Entry 9IP4 (electron microscopy, 2.84 A resolution); this record covers chains A and C of the 5 polymer chains in the assembly.

# Chain A
Molecule: RNA-directed RNA polymerase L, Maltose/maltodextrin-binding periplasmic protein
Source organism: Marburg virus - Musoke, Kenya, 1980
Notes: EC 2.7.7.48, 3.6.1.-, 2.7.7.88, 2.1.1.375
Reference sequence: chimeric construct of P31352, P0AEX9: residues 1-1425 from P31352 (L_MABVM) positions 1-1425 (same numbers); residues 1479-1842 from P0AEX9 (MALE_ECOLI) positions 29-392 (UniProt number = residue number - 1450)
Sequence (1851 residues; numbered 1 to 1851; the number before each row is that of its first residue):
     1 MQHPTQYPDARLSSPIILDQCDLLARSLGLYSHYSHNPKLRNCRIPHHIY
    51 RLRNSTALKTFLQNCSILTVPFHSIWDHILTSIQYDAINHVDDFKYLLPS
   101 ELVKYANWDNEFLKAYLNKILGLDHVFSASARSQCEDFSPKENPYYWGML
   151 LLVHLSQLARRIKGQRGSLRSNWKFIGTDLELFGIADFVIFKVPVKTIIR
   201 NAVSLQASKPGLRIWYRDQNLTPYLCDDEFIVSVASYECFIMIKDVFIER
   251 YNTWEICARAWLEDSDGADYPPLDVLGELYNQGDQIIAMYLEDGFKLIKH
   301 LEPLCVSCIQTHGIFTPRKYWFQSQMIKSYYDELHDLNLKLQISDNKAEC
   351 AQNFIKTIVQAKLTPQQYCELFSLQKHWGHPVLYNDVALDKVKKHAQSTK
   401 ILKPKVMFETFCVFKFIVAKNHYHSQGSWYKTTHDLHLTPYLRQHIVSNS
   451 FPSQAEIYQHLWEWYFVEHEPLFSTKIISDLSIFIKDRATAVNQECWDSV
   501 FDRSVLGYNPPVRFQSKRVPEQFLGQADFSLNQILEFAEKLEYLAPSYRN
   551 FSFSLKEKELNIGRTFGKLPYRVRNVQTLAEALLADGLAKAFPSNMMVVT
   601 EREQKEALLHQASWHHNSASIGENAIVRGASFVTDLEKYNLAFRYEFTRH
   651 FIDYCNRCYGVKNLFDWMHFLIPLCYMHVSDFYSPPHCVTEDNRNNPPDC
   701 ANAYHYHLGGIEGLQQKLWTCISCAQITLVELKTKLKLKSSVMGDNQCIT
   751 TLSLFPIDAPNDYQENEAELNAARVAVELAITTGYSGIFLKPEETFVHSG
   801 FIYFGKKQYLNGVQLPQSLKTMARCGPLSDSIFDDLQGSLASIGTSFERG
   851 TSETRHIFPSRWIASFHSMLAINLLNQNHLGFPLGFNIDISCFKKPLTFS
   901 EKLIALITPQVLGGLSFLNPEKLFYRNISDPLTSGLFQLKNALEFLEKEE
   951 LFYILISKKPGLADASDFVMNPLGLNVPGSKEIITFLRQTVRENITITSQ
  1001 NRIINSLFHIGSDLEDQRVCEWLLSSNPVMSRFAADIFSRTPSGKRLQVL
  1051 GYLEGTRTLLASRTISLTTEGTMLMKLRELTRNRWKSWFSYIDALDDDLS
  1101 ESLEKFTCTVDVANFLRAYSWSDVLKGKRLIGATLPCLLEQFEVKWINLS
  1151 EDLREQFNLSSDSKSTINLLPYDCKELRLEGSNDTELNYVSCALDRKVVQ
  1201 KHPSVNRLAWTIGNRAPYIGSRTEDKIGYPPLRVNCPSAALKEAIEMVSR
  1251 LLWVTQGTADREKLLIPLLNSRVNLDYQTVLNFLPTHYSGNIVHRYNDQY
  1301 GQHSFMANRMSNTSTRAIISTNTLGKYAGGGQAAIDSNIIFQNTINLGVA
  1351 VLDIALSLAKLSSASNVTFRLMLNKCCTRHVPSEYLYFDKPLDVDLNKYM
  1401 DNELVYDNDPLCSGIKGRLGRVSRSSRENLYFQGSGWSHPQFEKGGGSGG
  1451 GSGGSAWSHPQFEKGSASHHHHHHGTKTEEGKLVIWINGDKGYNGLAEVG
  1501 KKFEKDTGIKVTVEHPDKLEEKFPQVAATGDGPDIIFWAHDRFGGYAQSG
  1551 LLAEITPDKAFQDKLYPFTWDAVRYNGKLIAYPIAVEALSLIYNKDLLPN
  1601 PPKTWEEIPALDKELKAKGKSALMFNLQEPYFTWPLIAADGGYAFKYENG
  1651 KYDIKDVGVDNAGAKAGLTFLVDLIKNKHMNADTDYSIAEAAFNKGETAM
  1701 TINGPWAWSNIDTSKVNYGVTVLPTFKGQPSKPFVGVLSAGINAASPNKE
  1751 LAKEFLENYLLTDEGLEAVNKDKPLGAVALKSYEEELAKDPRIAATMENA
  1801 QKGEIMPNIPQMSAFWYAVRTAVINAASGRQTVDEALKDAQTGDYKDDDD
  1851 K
Disordered / not traced: 1-3, 617-622, 1063-1070, 1162-1186, 1222-1229, 1329-1330, 1417-1851
Sequence notes: conflict Ala489 (Leu in P31352), Gly979 (Arg in P31352); linker (1426-1478); expression tag (1843-1851)
Ion coordination: Zn2+: Cys1108, Cys1376, Cys1377
From the paper describing this entry:
  - catalytic residues: Asp635, Gly744, Asp745, Asn746 (proposed by the authors, not directly observed)

# Chain C
Molecule: Maltose/maltodextrin-binding periplasmic protein, Polymerase cofactor VP35
Source organism: Escherichia coli K-12
Reference sequence: chimeric construct of P0AEX9, P35259: residues -327 to 36 from P0AEX9 (MALE_ECOLI) positions 29-392 (UniProt number = residue number + 356); residues 57-329 from P35259 positions 57-329 (same numbers)
Sequence (671 residues; row label = number of the first residue in the row; numbers below 1 keep their minus sign (Met-341 is residue -341)):
  -341 MGSSHHHHHHGTKTEEGKLVIWINGDKGYNGLAEVGKKFEKDTGIKVTVE
  -291 HPDKLEEKFPQVAATGDGPDIIFWAHDRFGGYAQSGLLAEITPDKAFQDK
  -241 LYPFTWDAVRYNGKLIAYPIAVEALSLIYNKDLLPNPPKTWEEIPALDKE
  -191 LKAKGKSALMFNLQEPYFTWPLIAADGGYAFKYENGKYDIKDVGVDNAGA
  -141 KAGLTFLVDLIKNKHMNADTDYSIAEAAFNKGETAMTINGPWAWSNIDTS
   -91 KVNYGVTVLPTFKGQPSKPFVGVLSAGINAASPNKELAKEFLENYLLTDE
   -41 GLEAVNKDKPLGAVALKSYEEELAKDPRIAATMENAQKGEIMPNIPQMSA
     9 FWYAVRTAVINAASGRQTVDEALKDAQTGTDYDIPTTLEVLFQGPLGSST
    59 DDIIWDQLIVKRTLADLLIPINRQISDIQSTLSEVTTRVHEIERQLHEIT
   109 PVLKMGRTLEAISKGMSEMLAKYDHLVISTGRTTAPAAAFDAYLNEHGVP
   159 PPQPAIFKDLGVAQQACSKGTMVKNATTDAADKMSKVLELSEETFSKPNL
   209 SAKDLALLLFTHLPGNNTPFHILAQVLSKIAYKSGKSGAFLDAFHQILSE
   259 GENAQAALTRLSRTFDAFLGVVPPVIRVKNFQTVPRPCQKSLRAVPPNPT
   309 IDKGWVCVYSSEQGETRALKI
Disordered / not traced: -341 to 109, 173-329
Sequence notes: initiating methionine (-341); expression tag (-340 to -328); linker (37-56); conflict Cys296 (Ser in P35259)

# Interface between chain A and chain C
Residue-residue contacts - 38 pairs, chain A then chain C:
  Thr399(A) - Thr138(C)  hydrogen bond (side chain-backbone)
  Lys400(A) - Ser137(C)
  Lys400(A) - Thr138(C)  hydrogen bond (backbone-backbone)
  Ile401(A) - Val135(C)  hydrophobic
  Ile401(A) - Ile136(C)
  Ile401(A) - Ser137(C)
  Leu402(A) - Val135(C)
  Leu402(A) - Ile136(C)  hydrogen bond (backbone-backbone)
  Leu402(A) - Thr138(C)
  Lys403(A) - Asp132(C)  hydrogen bond (side chain-backbone)
  Lys403(A) - Leu134(C)
  Pro404(A) - Tyr131(C)  hydrogen bond (backbone-side chain)
  Pro404(A) - Leu134(C)
  Pro404(A) - Ile136(C)  hydrophobic
  Lys405(A) - Tyr131(C)
  Lys405(A) - Asp132(C)  salt bridge
  Lys540(A) - Glu154(C)  salt bridge
  Lys540(A) - His155(C)  hydrogen bond (backbone-side chain)
  Leu541(A) - Ala150(C)  hydrophobic
  Leu541(A) - Tyr151(C)
  Pro546(A) - Pro160(C)  hydrophobic
  Pro546(A) - Gln161(C)
  Arg549(A) - Pro160(C)  hydrogen bond (side chain-backbone)
  Arg549(A) - Gln161(C)
  Tyr645(A) - Thr142(C)
  Tyr645(A) - Ala143(C)  hydrophobic
  Tyr645(A) - Ala146(C)  hydrophobic
  Glu646(A) - Thr138(C)
  Glu646(A) - Gly139(C)  hydrogen bond (side chain-backbone)
  Glu646(A) - Thr142(C)  hydrogen bond
  Arg649(A) - Thr142(C)
  Lys662(A) - Glu154(C)  salt bridge
  His669(A) - Ala143(C)
  Phe670(A) - Ala146(C)  hydrophobic
  Phe670(A) - Ala147(C)  hydrophobic
  Leu674(A) - Ile164(C)  hydrophobic
  Tyr706(A) - Leu168(C)  hydrophobic
  Leu708(A) - Arg140(C)
Interface residues without a listed pair, chain A (26 interface residues in all): Met407, Phe408, Glu539, Leu544, Arg644, Pro673
Interface residues without a listed pair, chain C (25 interface residues in all): His133, Pro144, Phe165, Asp167

# Summary
26 residues of chain A and 25 residues of chain C are in contact, with 9 hydrogen bonds and 3 salt bridges.
Among the polar pairs are Lys405(A)-Asp132(C), Lys540(A)-Glu154(C) and Lys662(A)-Glu154(C). Cys1108(A),
Cys1376(A) and Cys1377(A) form the Zn2+ site. From the paper: catalytic residues Asp635(A), Gly744(A) and
Asp745(A) among others.
Here chain A is RNA-directed RNA polymerase L, Maltose/maltodextrin-binding periplasmic protein (Marburg virus
- Musoke, Kenya, 1980) and chain C is Maltose/maltodextrin-binding periplasmic protein, Polymerase cofactor
VP35 (Escherichia coli K-12). Entry 9IP4 (Cryo-EM structure of the RNA-dependent RNA polymerase complex from
Marburg virus) was determined by electron microscopy (same publication as 9IP2 and 9IP3).
